Entry 8PSX (electron microscopy, 2.96 A resolution); this record covers chains C and S of the 6 polymer chains in the assembly.

[Chain C]
Protein: RNA-dependent RNA polymerase
Organism: Tilapia lake virus
UniProtKB: A0A7G3S745 (A0A7G3S745_9VIRU); residue numbers follow UniProt; this construct covers 1-457
Chain sequence (478 residues; row label = number of the first residue in the row):
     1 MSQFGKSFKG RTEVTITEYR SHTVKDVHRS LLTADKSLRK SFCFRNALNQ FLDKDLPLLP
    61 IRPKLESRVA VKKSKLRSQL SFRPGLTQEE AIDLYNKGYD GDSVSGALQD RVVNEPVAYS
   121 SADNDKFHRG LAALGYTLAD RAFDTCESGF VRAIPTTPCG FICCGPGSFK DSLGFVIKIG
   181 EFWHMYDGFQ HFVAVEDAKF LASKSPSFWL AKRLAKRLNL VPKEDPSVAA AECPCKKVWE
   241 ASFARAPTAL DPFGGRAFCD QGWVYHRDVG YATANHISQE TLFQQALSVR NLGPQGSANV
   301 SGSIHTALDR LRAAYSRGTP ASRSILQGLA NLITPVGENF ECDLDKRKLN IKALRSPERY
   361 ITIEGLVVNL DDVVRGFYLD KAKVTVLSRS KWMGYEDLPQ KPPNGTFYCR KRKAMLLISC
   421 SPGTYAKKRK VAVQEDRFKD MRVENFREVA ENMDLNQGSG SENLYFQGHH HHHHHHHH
Not modelled in the structure: 1, 142-143, 430-478
Sequence notes: conflict Lys-391 (Arg in A0A7G3S745); expression tag (458-478)
Bound ions: Zn2+ site 1: Cys-146, Cys-159, Cys-163, Cys-164; Zn2+ site 2: His-184, His-191, Cys-233, Cys-235
Reported in the primary citation:
  - conformationally variable residues (domain motion, loop rearrangement): Val-24 to Leu-32, Arg-77 to Val-117
  - contacts within the chain: Arg-217/Asp-251

[Chain S]
Molecule: 5' vRNA end - vRNA loop
Sequence (40 nucleotides; row label = number of the first residue in the row):
     1 GCAAAUCUUU CUCACGUCCU GACUUGUGAG UAAAAUUUGG
Not modelled in the structure: 1-27

[Interface between chain C and chain S]
Residue-residue contacts - 12 pairs, chain C then chain S:
  Arg-20(C) with G40(S), hydrogen bond to the sugar
  Arg-29(C) with A29(S), base contact
  Arg-83(C) with U36(S), salt bridge to the phosphate
  Asp-102(C) with G40(S), hydrogen bond to the sugar
  Ser-103(C) with G40(S), base contact
  Gly-106(C) with G40(S), base contact
  Val-112(C) with A35(S), phosphate contact
  Val-113(C) with A35(S), phosphate contact; U36(S), phosphate contact
  Asn-114(C) with A35(S), sugar contact
  Glu-115(C) with A35(S), sugar contact
  Arg-129(C) with U36(S), hydrogen bond to the sugar
Interface residues without a listed pair, chain C (12 interface residues in all): Asp-100
Interface residues without a listed pair, chain S (5 interface residues in all): U37

[In short]
12 residues of chain C face 5 of chain S across their interface; the contacts include 3 hydrogen bonds and 1
salt bridge. Polar pairs include Arg-20(C)/G40(S), Asp-102(C)/G40(S) and Arg-129(C)/U36(S). Cys-146(C),
Cys-159(C), Cys-163(C) and Cys-164(C) coordinate Zn2+ site 1. The paper reports conformational variability at
Val-24(C) and Arg-77(C); contacts within the chain involving Arg-217(C) and Asp-251(C).
Here chain C is RNA-dependent RNA polymerase (Tilapia lake virus) and chain S is 5' vRNA end - vRNA loop.
Entry 8PSX (Tilapia Lake Virus polymerase in vRNA elongation state (transcriptase conformation)) was
determined by electron microscopy (same publication as 8PSN, 8PSO, 8PSQ, 8PSS, 8PSU, 8PSZ and 6 further
entries).
